Entry 6KH8 (solution NMR); this record covers chains A and B.

== Chain A ==
Protein: Insulin A Chain
Source organism: Bos taurus
UniProt: P01317 (INS_BOVIN); residues 1-21 here correspond to UniProt positions 85-105 (UniProt number = residue number + 84)
Chain sequence (21 residues; numbered 1 to 21; the number before each row is that of its first residue):
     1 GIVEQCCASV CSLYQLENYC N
Disulfides: Cys-6/Cys-11
From the paper describing this entry:
  - contacts within the chain: Ile-2/Tyr-19 (hydrophobic contact)

== Chain B ==
Protein: Insulin B chain
Source organism: Bos taurus
UniProt: P01317 (INS_BOVIN); residues 1-30 here correspond to UniProt positions 25-54 (UniProt number = residue number + 24)
Chain sequence (30 residues; row label = number of the first residue in the row):
     1 FVNQHLCGSH LVEALYLVCG ERGFFYTPKA
From the paper describing this entry:
  - contacts within the chain: Val-12/Phe-24 (hydrophobic contact), Leu-15/Tyr-26

== How chain A and chain B interact ==
Disulfides between the chains: Cys-7(A)/Cys-7(B), Cys-20(A)/Cys-19(B)
Pairs across the interface (26):
  Gly-1(A) / Tyr-26(B)
  Gly-1(A) / Thr-27(B)
  Val-3(A) / Leu-11(B)
  Cys-6(A) / His-5(B)
  Cys-6(A) / Leu-11(B)
  Cys-7(A) / His-5(B)
  Cys-7(A) / Cys-7(B)  disulfide
  Ser-9(A) / His-5(B)
  Val-10(A) / His-5(B)
  Cys-11(A) / Phe-1(B)
  Cys-11(A) / Leu-11(B)
  Leu-13(A) / Phe-1(B)
  Leu-16(A) / Leu-11(B)
  Leu-16(A) / Ala-14(B)
  Leu-16(A) / Leu-15(B)
  Glu-17(A) / Val-18(B)
  Tyr-19(A) / Phe-25(B)
  Tyr-19(A) / Tyr-26(B)
  Tyr-19(A) / Thr-27(B)
  Cys-20(A) / Cys-19(B)  disulfide
  Cys-20(A) / Gly-23(B)
  Cys-20(A) / Phe-24(B)
  Cys-20(A) / Phe-25(B)
  Asn-21(A) / Cys-19(B)
  Asn-21(A) / Arg-22(B)
  Asn-21(A) / Phe-25(B)
Also at the interface, not in a pair above, chain A (14 interface residues in all): Ser-12
Also at the interface, not in a pair above, chain B (15 interface residues in all): Leu-6
Interface features reported in the paper:
  - residue pairs: Leu-15(B)/Leu-16(A) (hydrophobic contact)

== Summary ==
14 residues of chain A and 15 residues of chain B are in contact; the contacts include 2 disulfide bonds. The
authors report a hydrophobic contact between Leu-15(B) and Leu-16(A). From the paper: contacts within the
chain involving Ile-2(A), Tyr-19(A) and Val-12(B) among others.
Chain A is Insulin A Chain and chain B is Insulin B chain, both from Bos taurus; the structure, Solution
structure of Zn free Bovine Pancreatic Insulin in 20% acetic acid-d4 (pH 1.9), was determined by solution NMR,
deposited together with 6KH9 and 6KHA.
